Entry 6GZU (X-ray diffraction, 1.47 A resolution); this record covers chain A.

== Chain A ==
Protein: Conserved membrane protein
From: Chlamydia abortus
UniProt: Q5L5G1 (Q5L5G1_CHLAB); residues 108-377 here = UniProt positions 108-377
Sequence (272 residues; row label = number of the first residue in the row):
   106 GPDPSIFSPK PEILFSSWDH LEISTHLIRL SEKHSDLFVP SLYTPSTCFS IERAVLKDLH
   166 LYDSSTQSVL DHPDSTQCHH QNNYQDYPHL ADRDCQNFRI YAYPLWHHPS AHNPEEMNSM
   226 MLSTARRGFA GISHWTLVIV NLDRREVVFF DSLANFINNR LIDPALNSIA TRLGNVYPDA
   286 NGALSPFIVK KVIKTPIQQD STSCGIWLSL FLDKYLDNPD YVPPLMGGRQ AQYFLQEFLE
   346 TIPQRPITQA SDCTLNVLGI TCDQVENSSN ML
Disordered / not traced: 106-119, 231-235, 366-377
Differences from the reference sequence: expression tag (106-107)
Metal / ion sites: Zn2+: H165, C183, H185, C200

== Summary ==
H165, C183, H185 and C200 coordinate Zn2+.
Chain A is Conserved membrane protein (Chlamydia abortus); the structure, Structure of Chlamydia abortus
effector protein ChlaDUB, was determined by X-ray diffraction (same publication as 6GZT).
